Entry 8PBZ (electron microscopy, 11.00 A resolution (very low resolution: no residue pairs are listed; an interface is given only as per-side residue counts)); this record covers chains B and E of the 4 polymer chains in the assembly.

== Chain B (and E) ==
Protein: Adhesin P1
Source organism: Mycoplasmoides genitalium G37
Notes: chain E of this document is another copy of the same molecule, construct and numbering; everything in this record applies to it too
Reference sequence: P20796 (ADP1_MYCGE); numbering as in UniProt (aligned over 1-1444)
Chain sequence (1444 residues; numbered 1 to 1444; the number before each row is that of its first residue):
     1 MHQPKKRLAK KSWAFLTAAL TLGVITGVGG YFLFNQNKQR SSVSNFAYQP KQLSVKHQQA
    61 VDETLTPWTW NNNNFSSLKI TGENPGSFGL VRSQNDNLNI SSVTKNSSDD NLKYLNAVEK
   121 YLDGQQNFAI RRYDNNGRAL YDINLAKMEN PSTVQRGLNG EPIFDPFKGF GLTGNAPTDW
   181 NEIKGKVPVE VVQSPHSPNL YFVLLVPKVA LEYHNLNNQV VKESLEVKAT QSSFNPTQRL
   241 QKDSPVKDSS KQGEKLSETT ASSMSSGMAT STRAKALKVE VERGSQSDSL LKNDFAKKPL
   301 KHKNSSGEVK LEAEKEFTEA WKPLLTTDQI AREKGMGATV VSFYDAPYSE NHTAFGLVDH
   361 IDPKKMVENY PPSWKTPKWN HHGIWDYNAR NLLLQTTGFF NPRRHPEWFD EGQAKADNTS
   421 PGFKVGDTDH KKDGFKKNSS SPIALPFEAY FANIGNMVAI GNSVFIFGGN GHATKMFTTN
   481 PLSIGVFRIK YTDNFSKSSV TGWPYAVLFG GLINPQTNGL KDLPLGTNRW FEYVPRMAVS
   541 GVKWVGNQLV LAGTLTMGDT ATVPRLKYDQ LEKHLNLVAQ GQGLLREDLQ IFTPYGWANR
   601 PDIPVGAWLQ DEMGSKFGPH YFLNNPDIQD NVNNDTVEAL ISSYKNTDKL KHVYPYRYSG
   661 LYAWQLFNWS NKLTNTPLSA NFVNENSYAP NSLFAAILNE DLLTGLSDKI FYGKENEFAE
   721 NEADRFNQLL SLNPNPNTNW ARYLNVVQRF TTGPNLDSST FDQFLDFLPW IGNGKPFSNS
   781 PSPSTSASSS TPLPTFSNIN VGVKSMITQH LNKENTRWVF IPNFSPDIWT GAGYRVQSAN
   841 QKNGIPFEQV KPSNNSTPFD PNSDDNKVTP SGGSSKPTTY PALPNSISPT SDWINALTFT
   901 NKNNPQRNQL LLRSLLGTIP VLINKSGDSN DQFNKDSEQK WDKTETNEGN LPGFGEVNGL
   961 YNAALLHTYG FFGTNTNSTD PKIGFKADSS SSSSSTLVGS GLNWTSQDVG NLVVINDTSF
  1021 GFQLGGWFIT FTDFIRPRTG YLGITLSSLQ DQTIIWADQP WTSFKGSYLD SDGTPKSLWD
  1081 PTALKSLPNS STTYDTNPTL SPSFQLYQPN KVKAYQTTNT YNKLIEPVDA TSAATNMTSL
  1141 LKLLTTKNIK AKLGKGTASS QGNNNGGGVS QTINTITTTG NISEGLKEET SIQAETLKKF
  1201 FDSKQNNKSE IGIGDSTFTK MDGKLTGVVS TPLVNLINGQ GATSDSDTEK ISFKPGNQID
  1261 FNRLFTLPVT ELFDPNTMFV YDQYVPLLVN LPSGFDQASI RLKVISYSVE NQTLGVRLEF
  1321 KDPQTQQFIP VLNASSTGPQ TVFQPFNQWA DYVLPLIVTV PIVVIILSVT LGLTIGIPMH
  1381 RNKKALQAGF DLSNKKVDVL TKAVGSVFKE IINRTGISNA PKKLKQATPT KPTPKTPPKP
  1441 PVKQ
Unresolved in the structure: 1-58, 783-788

== Chain B / chain E interface ==
At this resolution (11 A) residue pairs are not listed: 7 residues of chain B and 7 of chain E lie at the interface.

== Overview ==
Chain B and chain E each contribute 7 residues to their interface.
Chain B and chain E are both Adhesin P1 (Mycoplasmoides genitalium G37); the structure, Sub-tomogram average
of the Nap adhesion complex from the human pathogen Mycoplasma genitalium at 11 Angstrom, was determined by
electron microscopy (same publication as 8PBX, 8PBY, 8PC0 and 8PC1).
